PDB entry 7C7V | X-ray diffraction, 2.00 A resolution | chains A and C

== Chain A ==
Name: Vitamin D3 receptor
Source organism: Rattus norvegicus
Notes: engineered mutation(s): deletion 166-212
UniProtKB: P13053 (VDR_RAT); numbering as in UniProt; present here: 116-157, 205-423
Amino-acid sequence (271 residues; row label = number of the first residue in the row; note: 47 numbers in that range are skipped by the numbering (no residue carries them; nothing is unmodelled there)):
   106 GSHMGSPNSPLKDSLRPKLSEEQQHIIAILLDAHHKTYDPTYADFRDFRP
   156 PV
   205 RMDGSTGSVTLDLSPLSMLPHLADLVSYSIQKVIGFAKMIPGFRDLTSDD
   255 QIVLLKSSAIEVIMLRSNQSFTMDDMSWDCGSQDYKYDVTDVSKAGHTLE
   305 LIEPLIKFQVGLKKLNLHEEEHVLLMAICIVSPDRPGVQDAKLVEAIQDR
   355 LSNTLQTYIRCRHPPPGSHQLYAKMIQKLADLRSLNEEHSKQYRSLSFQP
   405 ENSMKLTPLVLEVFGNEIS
Not modelled in the structure: 106-123, 205-217, 421-423
Sequence notes: expression tag (106-115)
Ligand contacts: FKC ((4R)-4-[(3R,5R,8R,9S,10S,13R,14S,17R)-10,13-dimethyl-3-(2-methyl-2-oxidanyl-propyl)-2,3,4,5,6,7,8,9,11,12,14,15,16,17-tetradecahydro-1H-cyclopenta[a]phenanthren-17-yl]pentanoic acid): Tyr143, Leu223, Leu226, Leu229, Val230, Ile264, Ile267, Met268, Arg270, Ser271, Ser274, Trp282, Cys284, Tyr291, Val296, Ala299, His301, Leu305, Ile306, Leu309, His393, Tyr397, Leu400, Leu410, Val414, Phe418
Swiss-Prot annotation at these positions:
  - region: Lys242 to Lys260 (Interaction with coactivator LXXLL motif)
  - motif: Pro412 to Asn420 (9aaTAD)
  - binding site (calcitriol): Tyr143, Ser233, Arg270, Ser274, His301, His393

== Chain C ==
Name: Mediator of RNA polymerase II transcription subunit 1
UniProtKB: Q15648 (MED1_HUMAN); residues 625-637 here correspond to UniProt positions 640-652 (UniProt number = residue number + 15)
Amino-acid sequence (13 residues; each row starts with the number of its first residue):
   625 KNHPMLMNLLKDN
Not modelled in the structure: 625, 636-637
Swiss-Prot annotation at these positions:
  - motif: Leu630 to Leu634 (LXXLL motif 2)

== Chain A / chain C interface ==
Pairs across the interface (19; chain A residue first):
  Ile238(A) - Leu630(C)  hydrophobic
  Ile238(A) - Leu633(C)
  Lys242(A) - Leu633(C)  hydrogen bond (side chain-backbone)
  Lys242(A) - Leu634(C)  hydrogen bond (side chain-backbone)
  Lys242(A) - Lys635(C)
  Arg248(A) - Leu634(C)  hydrogen bond (side chain-backbone)
  Ser252(A) - Met631(C)
  Gln255(A) - Leu634(C)
  Ile256(A) - His627(C)
  Ile256(A) - Leu634(C)  hydrophobic
  Leu259(A) - Leu634(C)  hydrophobic
  Lys260(A) - His627(C)  hydrogen bond
  Pro412(A) - Met629(C)  hydrophobic
  Leu413(A) - Met629(C)
  Leu413(A) - Leu633(C)  hydrophobic
  Glu416(A) - His627(C)
  Glu416(A) - Pro628(C)
  Glu416(A) - Met629(C)  hydrogen bond (side chain-backbone)
  Glu416(A) - Leu630(C)  hydrogen bond (side chain-backbone)
Interface residues without a listed pair, chain A (14 interface residues in all): Gln235, Phe247, Val417
Interface residues without a listed pair, chain C (9 interface residues in all): Asn626

== Summary ==
Chain A and chain C form an interface of 14 and 9 residues respectively; the contacts include 6 hydrogen
bonds. Polar pairs include Lys242(A)-Leu633(C), Lys242(A)-Leu634(C) and Arg248(A)-Leu634(C). Chain A binds
compound FKC. From UniProt: 6 calcitriol-binding residues on chain A.
Chain A is Vitamin D3 receptor (Rattus norvegicus) and chain C is Mediator of RNA polymerase II transcription
subunit 1; the structure, Vitamin D3 receptor/lithochoric acid derivative complex, was determined by X-ray
diffraction together with 7C7W from the same study.
